Entry 1OSJ (X-ray diffraction, 2.35 A resolution); this record covers chains A and B.

== Chain A (and B) ==
Molecule: 3-isopropylmalate dehydrogenase
From: Thermus thermophilus
Notes: EC 1.1.1.85; chain B of this document is another copy of the same molecule, construct and numbering; everything in this record applies to it too
UniProtKB: Q5SIY4 (Q5SIY4_THET8); numbering as in UniProt (aligned over 1-345)
Sequence (345 residues; numbered 1 to 345; the number before each row is that of its first residue):
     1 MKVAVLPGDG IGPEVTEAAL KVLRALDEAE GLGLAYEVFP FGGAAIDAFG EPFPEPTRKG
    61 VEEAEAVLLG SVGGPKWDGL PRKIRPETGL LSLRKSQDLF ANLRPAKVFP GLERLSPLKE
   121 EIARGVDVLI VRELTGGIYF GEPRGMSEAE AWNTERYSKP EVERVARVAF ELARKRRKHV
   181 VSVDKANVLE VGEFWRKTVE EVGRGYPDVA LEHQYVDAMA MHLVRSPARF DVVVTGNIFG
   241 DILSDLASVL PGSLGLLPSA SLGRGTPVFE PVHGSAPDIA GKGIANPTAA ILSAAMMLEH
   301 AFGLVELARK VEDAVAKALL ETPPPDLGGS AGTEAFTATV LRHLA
Differences from the reference sequence: conflict Arg85 (Ser in Q5SIY4); engineered mutation Leu172 (Ala in Q5SIY4)
Swiss-Prot annotation at these positions:
  - binding site (NAD(+)): Gly274 to Asn286
  - binding site (substrate): Arg94, Arg104, Arg132, Asp217
  - binding site (Mg(2+)): Asp217, Asp241, Asp245
  - site (Important for catalysis): Tyr139, Lys185

== Chain A / chain B interface ==
Pairs across the interface (108):
  Glu113(A) - Lys119(B)  hydrogen bond (backbone-side chain)
  Arg114(A) - Lys119(B)
  Ser116(A) - Lys119(B)  hydrogen bond (backbone-side chain)
  Pro117(A) - Leu118(B)
  Pro117(A) - Lys119(B)  hydrogen bond (backbone-backbone)
  Pro117(A) - Ile122(B)
  Pro117(A) - Val224(B)
  Leu118(A) - Pro117(B)
  Leu118(A) - Leu118(B)  hydrophobic
  Leu118(A) - Lys119(B)  hydrogen bond (backbone-side chain)
  Leu118(A) - Val224(B)  hydrophobic
  Lys119(A) - Glu113(B)  hydrogen bond (side chain-backbone)
  Lys119(A) - Arg114(B)
  Lys119(A) - Ser116(B)  hydrogen bond (side chain-backbone)
  Lys119(A) - Pro117(B)  hydrogen bond (backbone-backbone)
  Lys119(A) - Leu118(B)  hydrogen bond (side chain-backbone)
  Lys119(A) - Glu120(B)  salt bridge
  Glu120(A) - Lys119(B)
  Ile122(A) - Pro117(B)
  Ile138(A) - Glu155(B)
  Ile138(A) - Leu189(B)
  Tyr139(A) - Lys185(B)  hydrogen bond
  Tyr139(A) - Val188(B)  hydrophobic
  Arg144(A) - Val188(B)  hydrogen bond (side chain-backbone)
  Arg144(A) - Glu190(B)  salt bridge
  Gly145(A) - Glu190(B)
  Met146(A) - Glu190(B)
  Met146(A) - Glu193(B)
  Met146(A) - Phe194(B)  hydrophobic
  Met146(A) - Lys197(B)
  Ser147(A) - Phe194(B)
  Glu148(A) - Lys159(B)
  Glu148(A) - Phe194(B)
  Ala149(A) - Ser158(B)
  Ala149(A) - Lys159(B)  hydrogen bond (backbone-backbone)
  Ala149(A) - Phe194(B)
  Glu150(A) - Arg156(B)  salt bridge
  Glu150(A) - Tyr157(B)
  Glu150(A) - Ser158(B)
  Glu150(A) - Phe194(B)
  Ala151(A) - Arg156(B)
  Ala151(A) - Tyr157(B)  hydrogen bond (backbone-backbone)
  Ala151(A) - Glu190(B)
  Ala151(A) - Val191(B)  hydrophobic
  Ala151(A) - Phe194(B)  hydrophobic
  Trp152(A) - Glu155(B)
  Trp152(A) - Arg156(B)
  Trp152(A) - Val191(B)  hydrophobic
  Asn153(A) - Thr154(B)
  Asn153(A) - Glu155(B)  hydrogen bond (backbone-backbone)
  Asn153(A) - Leu189(B)
  Asn153(A) - Glu190(B)
  Asn153(A) - Val191(B)
  Thr154(A) - Asn153(B)
  Glu155(A) - Ile138(B)
  Glu155(A) - Trp152(B)
  Glu155(A) - Asn153(B)  hydrogen bond (backbone-backbone)
  Arg156(A) - Glu150(B)  salt bridge
  Arg156(A) - Ala151(B)
  Arg156(A) - Trp152(B)
  Tyr157(A) - Glu150(B)
  Tyr157(A) - Ala151(B)  hydrogen bond (backbone-backbone)
  Ser158(A) - Ala149(B)
  Ser158(A) - Glu150(B)
  Lys159(A) - Ala149(B)  hydrogen bond (backbone-backbone)
  Lys185(A) - Tyr139(B)
  Val188(A) - Tyr139(B)  hydrophobic
  Val188(A) - Arg144(B)  hydrogen bond (backbone-side chain)
  Leu189(A) - Ile138(B)
  Leu189(A) - Asn153(B)
  Glu190(A) - Arg144(B)  salt bridge
  Glu190(A) - Gly145(B)
  Glu190(A) - Met146(B)
  Glu190(A) - Ala151(B)
  Glu190(A) - Asn153(B)
  Val191(A) - Ala151(B)  hydrophobic
  Val191(A) - Trp152(B)
  Val191(A) - Asn153(B)
  Glu193(A) - Met146(B)
  Phe194(A) - Met146(B)  hydrophobic
  Phe194(A) - Glu148(B)
  Phe194(A) - Ala149(B)
  Phe194(A) - Glu150(B)
  Phe194(A) - Ala151(B)  hydrophobic
  Lys197(A) - Met146(B)  hydrogen bond
  Asp217(A) - Asp241(B)
  Asp217(A) - Ile242(B)
  Asp217(A) - Asp245(B)
  Ala220(A) - Ile242(B)  hydrophobic
  Ala220(A) - Leu246(B)
  Met221(A) - Asp245(B)
  Met221(A) - Ser248(B)
  Met221(A) - Val249(B)  hydrophobic
  Val224(A) - Leu246(B)  hydrophobic
  Val224(A) - Val249(B)  hydrophobic
  Arg225(A) - Val249(B)
  Ile238(A) - Phe239(B)  hydrophobic
  Phe239(A) - Ile238(B)  hydrophobic
  Asp241(A) - Lys185(B)  salt bridge
  Ile242(A) - Val216(B)  hydrophobic
  Ile242(A) - Asp217(B)
  Asp245(A) - Asp217(B)
  Asp245(A) - Met221(B)
  Leu246(A) - Ala220(B)
  Leu246(A) - Val224(B)  hydrophobic
  Leu246(A) - Leu246(B)  hydrophobic
  Val249(A) - Met221(B)
  Val249(A) - Val224(B)  hydrophobic
Other interface residues (no listed pair), chain A (51 interface residues in all): Val216, Ala218, Gly252, Ser253, Leu254
Other interface residues (no listed pair), chain B (50 interface residues in all): Ser147, Pro160, Ala218, Arg225

== Summary ==
51 residues of chain A face 50 of chain B across their interface, with 18 hydrogen bonds and 6 salt bridges.
Polar pairs include Lys119(A)-Glu120(B), Arg144(A)-Glu190(B) and Glu150(A)-Arg156(B). From UniProt: 13
NAD+-binding residues, 4 substrate-binding residues and 3 Mg2+-binding residues on chain A.
Chain A and chain B are both 3-isopropylmalate dehydrogenase (Thermus thermophilus); the structure, Structure
of 3-isopropylmalate dehydrogenase, was determined by X-ray diffraction (same publication as 1OSI).
